1QRN - chains A and D of the 5 polymer chains in the assembly; structure by X-ray diffraction, 2.80 A resolution.

== Chain A ==
Molecule: HLA class I histocompatibility antigen, a-2 alpha chain
Organism: Homo sapiens
UniProtKB: P01892 (1A02_HUMAN); residues 1-274 here correspond to UniProt positions 25-298 (UniProt number = residue number + 24)
Chain sequence (274 residues; each row starts with the number of its first residue):
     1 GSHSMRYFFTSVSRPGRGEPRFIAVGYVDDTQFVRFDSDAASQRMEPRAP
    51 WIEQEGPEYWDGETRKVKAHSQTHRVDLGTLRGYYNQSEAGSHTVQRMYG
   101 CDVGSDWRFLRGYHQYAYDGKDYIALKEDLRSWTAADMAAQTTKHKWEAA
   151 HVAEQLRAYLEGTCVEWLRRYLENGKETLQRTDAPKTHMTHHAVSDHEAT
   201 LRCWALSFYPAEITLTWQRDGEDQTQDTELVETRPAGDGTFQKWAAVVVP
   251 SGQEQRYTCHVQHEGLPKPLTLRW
Disulfide bonds: C101-C164, C203-C259
From the paper describing this entry:
  - conformationally variable residues (side-chain flip): H70

== Chain D ==
Molecule: T-cell receptor, alpha chain
Organism: Homo sapiens
UniProtKB: P01848 (TCA_HUMAN); residues 116-206 here correspond to UniProt positions 1-91 (UniProt number = residue number - 115)
Chain sequence (200 residues; row label = number of the first residue in the row; note: 6 numbers in that range are skipped by the numbering (no residue carries them; nothing is unmodelled there)):
     1 KEVEQNSGPLSVPEGAIASLNCTYSDRGSQSFFWYRQYSGKSPELIMSIY
    51 SNGDKEDG
    61 RFTAQLNKASQYVSLLIRDSQPSDSATYLCAVT
    98 TDSWGKLQFGAGTQVVVTPDIQNPDPAVYQLRDSKSSDKSVCLFTDFDSQ
   148 TNVSQSKDKDVYITDKTVLDMRSMDFKSNSAVAWSNKSDFACANAFNNSI
   198 IPEDTFFPS
Disulfide bonds: C22-C90, C139-C189

== Interface between chain A and chain D ==
Residue-residue contacts - 19 pairs, chain A then chain D:
  R65(A) - T98(D)  hydrogen bond
  R65(A) - D99(D)  salt bridge
  R65(A) - W101(D)
  R65(A) - G102(D)
  K66(A) - Q30(D)
  K66(A) - D99(D)
  K68(A) - W101(D)
  A69(A) - W101(D)  hydrophobic
  Q72(A) - W101(D)
  E154(A) - Y50(D)
  Q155(A) - Y50(D)
  A158(A) - Y50(D)  hydrophobic
  Y159(A) - Q30(D)
  T163(A) - Q30(D)
  T163(A) - K68(D)  hydrogen bond
  E166(A) - N52(D)
  E166(A) - K68(D)  salt bridge
  W167(A) - R27(D)
  R170(A) - R27(D)
Interface residues without a listed pair, chain D (10 interface residues in all): G28

== Summary ==
The interface between chain A and chain D involves 13 residues on one side and 10 on the other; the contacts
include 2 hydrogen bonds and 2 salt bridges. Among the polar pairs are R65(A)-D99(D), E166(A)-K68(D) and
R65(A)-T98(D). From the paper: conformational variability at H70(A).
Chain A is HLA class I histocompatibility antigen, a-2 alpha chain and chain D is T-cell receptor, alpha
chain, both from Homo sapiens; the structure, Crystal structure of human A6 TCR complexed with HLA-A2 bound to
altered htlv-1 tax peptide P6A, was determined by X-ray diffraction together with 1QSE and 1QSF from the same
study.
